Entry 3V44 (X-ray diffraction, 2.83 A resolution); this record covers chain A.

# Chain A
Protein: Toll-like receptor 5b and variable lymphocyte receptor B.61 chimeric protein
From: Danio rerio
Notes: fragment: zebrafish Toll-like receptor 5b  and hagfish variable lymphocyte receptor B.61
UniProt: chimeric construct of B3DIN1, Q4G1L2: residues 22-342 from B3DIN1 (B3DIN1_DANRE) positions 22-342 (same numbers); residues 343-417 from Q4G1L2 positions 126-200 (UniProt number = residue number - 217)
Sequence (407 residues; row label = number of the first residue in the row):
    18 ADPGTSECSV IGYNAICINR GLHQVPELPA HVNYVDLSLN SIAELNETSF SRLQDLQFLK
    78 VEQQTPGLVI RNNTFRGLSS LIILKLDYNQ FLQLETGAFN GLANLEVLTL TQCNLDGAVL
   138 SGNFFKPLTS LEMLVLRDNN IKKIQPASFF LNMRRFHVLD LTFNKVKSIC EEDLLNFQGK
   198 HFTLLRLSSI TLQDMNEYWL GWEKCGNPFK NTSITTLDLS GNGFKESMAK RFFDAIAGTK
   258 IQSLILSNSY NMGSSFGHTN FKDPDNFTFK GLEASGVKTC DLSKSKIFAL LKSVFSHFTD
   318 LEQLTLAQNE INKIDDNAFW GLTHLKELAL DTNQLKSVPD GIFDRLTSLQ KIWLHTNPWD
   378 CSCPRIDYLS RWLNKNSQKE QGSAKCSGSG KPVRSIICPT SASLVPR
Unresolved in the structure: 18-23
Disulfide bonds: C25-C34, C187-C222, C378-C403, C380-C415
Glycans and other covalent adducts: N-acetylglucosamine (NAG) linked to N63, N89, N228
Construct notes: expression tag (18-21, 418-424); engineered mutation E24 (Val in B3DIN1), V124 (Leu in B3DIN1), K159 (Gln in B3DIN1), K227 (Arg in B3DIN1), T229 (Ser in B3DIN1), N334 (Asp in B3DIN1)

# Summary
Covalently linked N-acetylglucosamine: at N63, N89 and N228.
Chain A is Toll-like receptor 5b and variable lymphocyte receptor B.61 chimeric protein (Danio rerio); the
structure, Crystal structure of the N-terminal fragment of zebrafish TLR5, was determined by X-ray diffraction
together with 3V47 from the same study.
